PDB entry 3LNT | X-ray diffraction, 2.10 A resolution | chains A and B

# Chain A (and B)
Protein: 2,3-bisphosphoglycerate-dependent phosphoglycerate mutase
Source organism: Burkholderia pseudomallei
Notes: EC 5.4.2.1; chain B of this document is another copy of the same molecule, construct and numbering; everything in this record applies to it too
UniProt: Q3JWH7 (GPMA_BURP1); residues 1-249 here = UniProt positions 1-249
Sequence (250 residues; numbered 0 to 249; the number before each row is that of its first residue; numbering starts at 0):
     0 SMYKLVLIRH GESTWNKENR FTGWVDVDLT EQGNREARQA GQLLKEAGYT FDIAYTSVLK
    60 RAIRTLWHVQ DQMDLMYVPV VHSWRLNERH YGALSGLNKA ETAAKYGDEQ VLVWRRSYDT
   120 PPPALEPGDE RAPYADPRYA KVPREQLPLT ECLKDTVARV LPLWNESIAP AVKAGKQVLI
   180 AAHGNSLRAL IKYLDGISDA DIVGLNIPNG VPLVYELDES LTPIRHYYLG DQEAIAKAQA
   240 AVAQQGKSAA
Not modelled in the structure: 245-249 (chain B: 0, 230-249)
Construct notes: expression tag (0)
Residues lining bound ligands: malonate ion (MLI): R8, H9, N15, R19, F20, T21, G22, R60, E87, Y90
UniProt features mapped onto this chain:
  - active site: H9 (Tele-phosphohistidine intermediate), E87 (Proton donor/acceptor)
  - binding site ((2R)-2,3-bisphosphoglycerate): R8, H9, N15, T21, G22, R60, E87, Y90, K98, R114, R115, H182, G183, N184
  - binding site ((2R)-3-phosphoglycerate): T21, G22, E87, Y90, K98, R114, R115, N184
  - site: H182 (Transition state stabilizer)
Reported in the primary citation:
  - binding site for malonate ion: H9, T21, G22
  - conformationally variable residues (helix shift): R114, R115

# Chain A / chain B interface
Contacting residue pairs (33; chain A residue first):
  D25(A) - D73(B)
  V57(A) - Y76(B)  hydrophobic
  K59(A) - D73(B)  salt bridge
  K59(A) - M75(B)
  I62(A) - M75(B)
  I62(A) - Y76(B)  hydrophobic
  R63(A) - D70(B)  salt bridge
  R63(A) - M75(B)
  W66(A) - W66(B)
  W66(A) - Q69(B)
  W66(A) - M75(B)  hydrophobic
  Q69(A) - W66(B)
  D70(A) - R63(B)  salt bridge
  D73(A) - D25(B)
  D73(A) - K59(B)  salt bridge
  D73(A) - R137(B)  salt bridge
  M75(A) - K59(B)
  M75(A) - I62(B)
  M75(A) - R63(B)
  M75(A) - W66(B)  hydrophobic
  M75(A) - H81(B)  hydrogen bond (backbone-side chain)
  Y76(A) - V57(B)  hydrophobic
  Y76(A) - I62(B)  hydrophobic
  Y76(A) - H81(B)  hydrogen bond (backbone-side chain)
  Y76(A) - P136(B)
  Y76(A) - R137(B)
  V77(A) - H81(B)
  H81(A) - M75(B)
  H81(A) - Y76(B)
  H81(A) - V77(B)
  P136(A) - Y76(B)
  R137(A) - D73(B)  salt bridge
  R137(A) - Y76(B)
Interface residues without a listed pair, chain A (16 interface residues in all): K140
Interface residues without a listed pair, chain B (16 interface residues in all): K175

# In short
The chain A/chain B interface involves 16 residues from each chain, with 2 hydrogen bonds and 6 salt bridges.
Among the polar pairs are K59(A)-D73(B), R63(A)-D70(B) and D73(A)-R137(B). Chain A binds malonate ion. From
the paper: a binding site for malonate ion at H9(A), T21(A) and G22(A); conformational variability at R114(A)
and R115(A).
Both chains are 2,3-bisphosphoglycerate-dependent phosphoglycerate mutase (Burkholderia pseudomallei). Entry
3LNT (Crystal structure of phosphoglyceromutase from Burkholderia Pseudomallei 1710B with bound malonic acid)
was determined by X-ray diffraction, deposited together with 3GW8, 3GP3, 3GP5, 3FDZ and 3EZN.
